Entry 8STP (X-ray diffraction, 3.09 A resolution); this record covers chains A and B.

[Chain A]
Name: Reverse transcriptase/ribonuclease H
Source organism: Human immunodeficiency virus 1
Notes: EC 2.7.7.49, 2.7.7.7, 3.1.26.13
UniProt: P03366 (POL_HV1B1); residues 1-555 here correspond to UniProt positions 600-1154 (UniProt number = residue number + 599)
Chain sequence (557 residues; each row starts with the number of its first residue; numbers below 1 keep their minus sign (Met-1 is residue -1)):
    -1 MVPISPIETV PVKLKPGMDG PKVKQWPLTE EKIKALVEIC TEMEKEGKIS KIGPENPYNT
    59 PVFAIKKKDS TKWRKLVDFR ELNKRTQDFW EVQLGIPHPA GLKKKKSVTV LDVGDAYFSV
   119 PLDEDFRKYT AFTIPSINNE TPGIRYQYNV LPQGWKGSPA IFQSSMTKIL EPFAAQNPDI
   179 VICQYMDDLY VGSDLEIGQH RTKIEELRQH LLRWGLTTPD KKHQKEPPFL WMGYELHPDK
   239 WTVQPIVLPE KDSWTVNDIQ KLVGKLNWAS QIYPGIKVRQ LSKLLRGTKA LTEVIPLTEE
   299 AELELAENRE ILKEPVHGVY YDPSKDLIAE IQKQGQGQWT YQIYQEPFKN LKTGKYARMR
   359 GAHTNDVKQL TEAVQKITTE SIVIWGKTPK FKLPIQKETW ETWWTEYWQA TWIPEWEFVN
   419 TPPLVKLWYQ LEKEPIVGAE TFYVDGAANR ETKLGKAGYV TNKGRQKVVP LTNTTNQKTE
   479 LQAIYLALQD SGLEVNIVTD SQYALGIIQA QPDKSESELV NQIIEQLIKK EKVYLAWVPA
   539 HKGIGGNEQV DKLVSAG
Disordered / not traced: -1 to 2, 66-67, 548-555
Differences from the reference sequence: expression tag (-1 to 0); engineered mutation Ala172 (Lys771 in P03366), Ala173 (Lys772 in P03366), Cys181 (Tyr780 in P03366), Ser280 (Cys879 in P03366)
Ligand contacts: 29T (8-{2-[2-(2,4-dioxo-3,4-dihydropyrimidin-1(2H)-yl)ethoxy]phenoxy}indolizine-2-carbonitrile): Pro95, Leu100, Lys101, Lys102, Lys103, Val106, Val108, Val179, Cys181, Tyr188, Val189, Gly190, Pro225, Phe227, Trp229, Leu234, His235, Pro236, Tyr318
Swiss-Prot annotation at these positions:
  - region: Phe227 to His235 (RT 'primer grip')
  - motif: Trp398 to Trp414 (Tryptophan repeat motif)
  - binding site (Mg(2+)): Asp110, Asp185, Asp186, Asp443, Glu478, Asp498, Asp549
  - site: Trp401 (Essential for RT p66/p51 heterodimerization), Trp414 (Essential for RT p66/p51 heterodimerization), Phe440, Tyr441 (Cleavage)
From the paper describing this entry:
  - binding site for 29T: Pro95, Leu100, Val106, Val189
  - conformationally variable residues (side-chain flip): Pro95

[Chain B]
Name: p51 RT
Source organism: Human immunodeficiency virus 1
UniProt: P03366 (POL_HV1B1); residues 1-428 here correspond to UniProt positions 600-1027 (UniProt number = residue number + 599)
Chain sequence (428 residues; row label = number of the first residue in the row):
     1 PISPIETVPV KLKPGMDGPK VKQWPLTEEK IKALVEICTE MEKEGKISKI GPENPYNTPV
    61 FAIKKKDSTK WRKLVDFREL NKRTQDFWEV QLGIPHPAGL KKKKSVTVLD VGDAYFSVPL
   121 DEDFRKYTAF TIPSINNETP GIRYQYNVLP QGWKGSPAIF QSSMTKILEP FKKQNPDIVI
   181 YQYMDDLYVG SDLEIGQHRT KIEELRQHLL RWGLTTPDKK HQKEPPFLWM GYELHPDKWT
   241 VQPIVLPEKD SWTVNDIQKL VGKLNWASQI YPGIKVRQLS KLLRGTKALT EVIPLTEEAE
   301 LELAENREIL KEPVHGVYYD PSKDLIAEIQ KQGQGQWTYQ IYQEPFKNLK TGKYARMRGA
   361 HTNDVKQLTE AVQKITTESI VIWGKTPKFK LPIQKETWET WWTEYWQATW IPEWEFVNTP
   421 PLVKLWYQ
Disordered / not traced: 1-3, 221-230
Differences from the reference sequence: engineered mutation Ser280 (Cys879 in P03366)
Swiss-Prot annotation at these positions:
  - region: Phe227 to His235 (RT 'primer grip')
  - motif: Trp398 to Trp414 (Tryptophan repeat motif)
  - binding site (Mg(2+)): Asp110, Asp185, Asp186
  - site (Essential for RT p66/p51 heterodimerization): Trp401, Trp414

[How chain A and chain B interact]
Contacting residue pairs - 84 pairs, chain A then chain B:
  Val8(A) - Glu53(B)
  Pro9(A) - Glu53(B)
  Gln85(A) - Glu53(B)  hydrogen bond (side chain-backbone)
  Asp86(A) - Lys20(B)  salt bridge
  Asp86(A) - Pro55(B)
  Phe87(A) - Pro52(B)
  Phe87(A) - Glu53(B)
  Phe87(A) - Pro55(B)
  Trp88(A) - Pro52(B)  hydrogen bond (backbone-backbone)
  Trp88(A) - Asn54(B)
  Trp88(A) - Pro55(B)
  Trp88(A) - Thr131(B)
  Trp88(A) - Gly141(B)
  Trp88(A) - Arg143(B)
  Gly93(A) - Asn137(B)
  Ile94(A) - Asn137(B)
  Pro95(A) - Asn136(B)
  His96(A) - Asn136(B)  hydrogen bond (backbone-side chain)
  Ala158(A) - Pro52(B)
  Gln161(A) - Pro140(B)
  Ser162(A) - Pro52(B)
  Cys181(A) - Glu138(B)
  Gln373(A) - Glu396(B)  hydrogen bond (side chain-backbone)
  Gln373(A) - Thr397(B)  hydrogen bond
  Gln373(A) - Thr400(B)  hydrogen bond
  Gln373(A) - Trp401(B)
  Thr376(A) - Trp401(B)
  Ile380(A) - Pro25(B)
  Ile380(A) - Leu26(B)
  Ile380(A) - Thr400(B)
  Val381(A) - Pro25(B)  hydrophobic
  Val381(A) - Asn136(B)  hydrogen bond (backbone-backbone)
  Ile382(A) - Ile135(B)
  Ile382(A) - Asn136(B)
  Trp383(A) - Ile135(B)
  Gly384(A) - Thr27(B)
  Gly384(A) - Glu28(B)  hydrogen bond (backbone-backbone)
  Gly384(A) - Ile135(B)
  Trp402(A) - Lys331(B)  hydrogen bond (backbone-side chain)
  Trp402(A) - Asp364(B)
  Tyr405(A) - Lys331(B)  hydrogen bond (backbone-side chain)
  Trp406(A) - Lys331(B)
  Trp406(A) - Pro392(B)  hydrophobic
  Trp406(A) - Val417(B)
  Trp406(A) - Asn418(B)
  Trp406(A) - Thr419(B)
  Trp406(A) - Pro420(B)
  Trp406(A) - Pro421(B)
  Gln407(A) - Lys331(B)  hydrogen bond (backbone-side chain)
  Gln407(A) - Pro392(B)
  Gln407(A) - Ile393(B)
  Gln407(A) - Gln394(B)  hydrogen bond (side chain-backbone)
  Gln407(A) - Val417(B)
  Ala408(A) - Trp337(B)  hydrophobic
  Ala408(A) - Asp364(B)
  Ala408(A) - Pro392(B)  hydrogen bond (backbone-backbone)
  Ala408(A) - Ile393(B)
  Trp410(A) - Asn363(B)
  Trp410(A) - Val365(B)  hydrophobic
  Trp410(A) - Trp401(B)
  Pro433(A) - Asn255(B)
  Pro433(A) - Thr290(B)
  Ile434(A) - Thr290(B)
  Val435(A) - Thr290(B)
  Thr439(A) - Ala288(B)
  Thr439(A) - Leu289(B)
  Tyr441(A) - Gln258(B)
  Tyr441(A) - Lys287(B)  hydrogen bond (side chain-backbone)
  Val458(A) - Thr286(B)
  Thr459(A) - Thr286(B)
  Asn460(A) - Thr286(B)
  Asn460(A) - Ala288(B)
  Asn494(A) - Leu289(B)
  Val496(A) - Leu289(B)  hydrophobic
  Tyr532(A) - Asn255(B)  hydrogen bond
  Tyr532(A) - Lys259(B)  hydrogen bond
  Tyr532(A) - Leu289(B)  hydrophobic
  Ala534(A) - Lys259(B)
  Val536(A) - Gln258(B)
  Pro537(A) - Gly262(B)
  Lys540(A) - Asn265(B)
  Ile542(A) - Ser280(B)
  Ile542(A) - Leu283(B)
  Ile542(A) - Arg284(B)
Interface residues without a listed pair, chain A (60 interface residues in all): Gln91, Gly99, Leu100, Lys101, Ile159, Thr165, Val179, Gln182, Glu370, Thr377, Thr386, Thr403, Thr409, Gln500, Leu503, Gln507, Trp535
Interface residues without a listed pair, chain B (52 interface residues in all): Val254, Val261, Leu368, Leu422, Trp426

[Overview]
Chain A and chain B form an interface of 60 and 52 residues respectively, with 16 hydrogen bonds and 1 salt
bridge. Among the polar pairs are Asp86(A)-Lys20(B), Gln85(A)-Glu53(B) and His96(A)-Asn136(B). Ligands of
chain A: compound 29T. The paper reports a binding site for 29T at Pro95(A), Leu100(A) and Val106(A) among
others; conformational variability at Pro95(A).
Here chain A is Reverse transcriptase/ribonuclease H and chain B is p51 RT, both from Human immunodeficiency
virus 1. Entry 8STP (Crystal Structure of HIV-1 Reverse Transcriptase (Y181C) varient in Complex with
8-(2-(2-(2,4-dioxo-3,4-dihydropyrimidin-1(2H)-yl)ethoxy)phenoxy)indolizine-2-carbonitrile (JLJ555), a
non-nucleoside inhibitor) was determined by X-ray diffraction together with 8STQ, 8STR, 8STS, 8STT, 8STU and
8STV from the same study.
